PDB entry 5CCE | neutron diffraction, 2.50 A resolution | chain A

# Chain A
Protein: 5'-Methylthioadenosine Nucleosidase
Organism: Helicobacter pylori
Notes: EC 3.2.2.30, 3.2.2.9
UniProtKB: Q9ZMY2 (MQMTN_HELPJ); residues 2-230 here = UniProt positions 2-230
Amino-acid sequence (230 residues; row label = number of the first residue in the row):
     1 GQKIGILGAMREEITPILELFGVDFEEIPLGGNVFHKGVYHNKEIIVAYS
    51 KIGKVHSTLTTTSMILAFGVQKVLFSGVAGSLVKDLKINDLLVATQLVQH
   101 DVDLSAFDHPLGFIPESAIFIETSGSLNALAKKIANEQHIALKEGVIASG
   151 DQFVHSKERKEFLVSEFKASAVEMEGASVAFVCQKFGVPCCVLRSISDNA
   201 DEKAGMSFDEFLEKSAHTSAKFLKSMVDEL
Sequence notes: expression tag (1)
Residues lining bound ligands:
  - S-ribosylhomocysteine (2WP): Ala9, Met10, Glu13, Ile52, Gly53, Gly77, Val78, Leu104, Phe107, His109, Pro115, Phe153, Glu173, Met174, Glu175, Arg194, Phe208, Asp209
  - adenine (ADE): Val78, Ala79, Gly80, Gln152, Phe153, Val154, His155, Val172, Glu173, Met174, Ser197, Asp198, Ala200, Ala204, Phe208
  - adenine / deuterium(1+): Val78, Ala79, Gly80, Ser81, Gln152, Phe153, Val154, His155, Val172, Glu173, Met174, Ser197, Asp198, Ala200, Ala204, Phe208
  - deuterium(1+) (D8U): Ala79, Gly80, Ser81, Ser197, Asp198, Ala200
UniProt features mapped onto this chain:
  - active site: Glu13 (Proton acceptor), Asp198 (Proton donor)
  - binding site (substrate): Gly80, Val154, Met174, Glu175
Reported in the primary citation:
  - catalytic residues: Asp198
  - binding site for adenine: Ser197, Asp198
  - contacts within the chain: Ala9-Glu13 (backbone contact), Met10-Glu13 (backbone contact), Glu13-Val78 (backbone contact), Ser197-Asp198 (hydrogen bond), Asp198-Ala200 (backbone contact)
  - binding site for S-ribosylhomocysteine: Glu13, Glu175

# In short
Bound to chain A: S-ribosylhomocysteine, adenine, deuterium(1+) and adenine / deuterium(1+). From UniProt:
active-site residues Glu13 and Asp198 and 4 substrate-binding residues. The paper reports the catalytic
residue Asp198; a binding site for adenine at Ser197 and Asp198.
Chain A is 5'-Methylthioadenosine Nucleosidase (Helicobacter pylori); the structure, Joint X-ray/neutron
structure of wild type MTAN complexed with SRH and adenine, was determined by neutron diffraction, deposited
together with 5CCD, 5JPC, 5K1Z and 5KB3.
